Entry 4M4W (X-ray diffraction, 6.10 A resolution (low resolution: residue-level contacts below are approximate; hydrogen-bond / salt-bridge calls are withheld)); this record covers chains A and B of the 15 polymer chains in the assembly.

== Chain A (and B) ==
Name: Replicative helicase
Organism: Geobacillus stearothermophilus
Notes: chain B of this document is another copy of the same molecule, construct and numbering; everything in this record applies to it too
UniProtKB: Q9X4C9 (Q9X4C9_GEOSE); residue numbers follow UniProt; this construct covers 1-454
Sequence (454 residues; row label = number of the first residue in the row):
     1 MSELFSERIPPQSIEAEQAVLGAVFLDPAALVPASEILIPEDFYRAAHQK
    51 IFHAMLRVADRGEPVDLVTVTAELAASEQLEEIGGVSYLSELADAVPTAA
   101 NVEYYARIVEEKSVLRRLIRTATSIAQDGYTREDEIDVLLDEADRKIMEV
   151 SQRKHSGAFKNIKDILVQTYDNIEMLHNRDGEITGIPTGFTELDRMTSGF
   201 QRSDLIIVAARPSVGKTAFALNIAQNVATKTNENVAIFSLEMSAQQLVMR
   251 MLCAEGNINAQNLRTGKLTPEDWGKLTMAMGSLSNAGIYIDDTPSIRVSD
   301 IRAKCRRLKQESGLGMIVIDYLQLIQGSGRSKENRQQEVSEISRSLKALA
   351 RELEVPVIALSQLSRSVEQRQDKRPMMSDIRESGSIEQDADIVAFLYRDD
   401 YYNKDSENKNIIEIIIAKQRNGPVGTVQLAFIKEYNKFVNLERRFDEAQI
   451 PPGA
Disordered / not traced: 1-14, 150-182, 327-337, 364-373, 398-412, 442-454
UniProt features mapped onto this chain:
  - region: K163 to L176 (Linker helix)
  - active site: E241 (Nucleophile)
  - binding site (ATP): S213, G215, K216, T217, A218, R250, Q362, K418, Q419, R420
  - binding site (ssDNA): R381, E382, G384
  - site: Q362 (Gamma-phosphate sensor)
  - mutagenesis: K216 (K216A: Loss of helicase activity, reduced ATPase activity, still forms homohexamers, ATPase not activated by DnaG primase, still interacts with DnaG, almost complete loss of ssDNA-binding), T217 (T217A: Loss of helicase and ATPase activity, still interacts with DnaG, complete loss of ssDNA-binding. No longer forms a complex with DNA clamp loader subunit tau), E241 (E241A: Loss of helicase activity, reduced ATPase activity, ATPase partially activated by DnaG primase, 4-fold decreased ssDNA-binding), D320 (D320A/N: Loss of helicase and ATPase activity, still interacts with DnaG, 4- to 15-fold decreased ssDNA-binding), Q362 (Q362A: Partial loss of helicase and ATPase activities, ATPase and helicase partially activated by DnaG primase, wild-type ss- and dsDNA binding ...)

== Chain A / chain B interface ==
Pairs across the interface (23; chain A residue first):
  T98(A) - D66(B)
  N101(A) - D66(B)
  N101(A) - V68(B)
  Y104(A) - E63(B)
  Y104(A) - P64(B)
  Y105(A) - V68(B)
  R107(A) - E63(B)
  S243(A) - R420(B)
  Q245(A) - R420(B)
  V298(A) - E36(B)
  S299(A) - E36(B)
  R302(A) - V32(B)
  R302(A) - E36(B)
  R344(A) - L31(B)
  R344(A) - A59(B)
  R344(A) - D60(B)
  R344(A) - G62(B)
  S345(A) - V32(B)
  A348(A) - A29(B)
  A348(A) - V32(B)
  R351(A) - A29(B)
  E352(A) - P33(B)
  S385(A) - R61(B)
Other interface residues (no listed pair), chain A (23 interface residues in all): A19, Q246, R297, R306, R307, Q388, D389
Other interface residues (no listed pair), chain B (18 interface residues in all): I37, L56, T69, E103

== Overview ==
23 residues of chain A face 18 of chain B across their interface. UniProt lists active-site residue E241(A),
10 ATP-binding residues, 3 ssDNA-binding residues and 5 mutagenesis sites on chain A.
Chain A and chain B are both Replicative helicase (Geobacillus stearothermophilus); the structure, Mechanistic
implications for the bacterial primosome assembly of the structure of a helicase-helicase loader complex, was
determined by X-ray diffraction.
